Entry 3P0Y (X-ray diffraction, 1.80 A resolution); this record covers chain A.

# Chain A
Molecule: Epidermal growth factor receptor
Organism: Homo sapiens
Notes: EC 2.7.10.1; fragment: domain III
UniProtKB: P00533 (EGFR_HUMAN); residues 310-514 here correspond to UniProt positions 334-538 (UniProt number = residue number + 24)
Amino-acid sequence (214 residues; numbered 310 to 523; the number before each row is that of its first residue):
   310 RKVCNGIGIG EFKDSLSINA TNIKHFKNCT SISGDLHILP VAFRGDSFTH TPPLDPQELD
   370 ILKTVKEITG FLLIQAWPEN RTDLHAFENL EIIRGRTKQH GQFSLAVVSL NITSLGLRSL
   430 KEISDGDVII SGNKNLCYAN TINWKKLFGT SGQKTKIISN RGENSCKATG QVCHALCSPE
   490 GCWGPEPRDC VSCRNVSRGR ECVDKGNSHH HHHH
Not modelled in the structure: 504-523
Disulfides: C313-C338, C446-C475, C482-C491, C486-C499
Covalently attached groups: N-acetylglucosamine (NAG) linked to N328, N420; glycan linked to N389
Sequence notes: expression tag (515-523)
UniProt features mapped onto this chain:
  - glycosylation (N-linked (GlcNAc...) asparagine): N328, N337, N389, N420, N504

# Overview
N-acetylglucosamine is covalently linked to N328 and N420.
Chain A is Epidermal growth factor receptor (Homo sapiens); the structure, anti-EGFR/HER3 Fab DL11 in complex
with domain III of EGFR extracellular region, was determined by X-ray diffraction (same publication as 3P11
and 3P0V).
